Entry 5JTR (solution NMR); this record covers chains C and D of the 8 polymer chains in the assembly.

# Chain C (and D)
Protein: Protein-export protein SecB
From: Escherichia coli O157:H7
Notes: chain D of this document is another copy of the same molecule, construct and numbering; everything in this record applies to it too
UniProtKB: P0AG88 (SECB_ECO57); numbering as in UniProt (aligned over 1-155)
Chain sequence (155 residues; numbered 1 to 155; the number before each row is that of its first residue):
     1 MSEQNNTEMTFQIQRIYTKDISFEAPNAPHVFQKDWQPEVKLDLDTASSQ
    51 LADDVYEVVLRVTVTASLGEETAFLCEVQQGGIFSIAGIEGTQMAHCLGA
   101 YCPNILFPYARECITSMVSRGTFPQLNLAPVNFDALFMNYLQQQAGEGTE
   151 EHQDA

# How chain C and chain D interact
Contacting residue pairs - 58 pairs, chain C then chain D:
  R15(C) - A28(D)
  R15(C) - F32(D)
  R15(C) - G121(D)
  R15(C) - T122(D)
  R15(C) - F123(D)
  I16(C) - T122(D)
  Y17(C) - A28(D)
  Y17(C) - P29(D)
  Y17(C) - R120(D)
  Y17(C) - G121(D)
  Y17(C) - T122(D)
  T18(C) - F23(D)
  T18(C) - M117(D)
  T18(C) - R120(D)
  T18(C) - G121(D)
  K19(C) - F23(D)
  K19(C) - E24(D)
  K19(C) - A25(D)
  K19(C) - A28(D)
  K19(C) - P29(D)
  D20(C) - F23(D)
  D20(C) - E24(D)
  I21(C) - S22(D)
  I21(C) - F23(D)
  I21(C) - M117(D)
  S22(C) - I21(D)
  F23(C) - T18(D)
  F23(C) - K19(D)
  F23(C) - D20(D)
  F23(C) - I21(D)
  E24(C) - K19(D)
  A25(C) - K19(D)
  A28(C) - Y17(D)
  A28(C) - K19(D)
  P29(C) - Y17(D)
  P29(C) - L51(D)
  P29(C) - E57(D)
  V31(C) - R15(D)
  L51(C) - P29(D)
  E57(C) - P29(D)
  I83(C) - P29(D)
  E112(C) - R120(D)
  C113(C) - R120(D)
  S116(C) - R120(D)
  M117(C) - T18(D)
  M117(C) - I21(D)
  M117(C) - M117(D)
  R120(C) - Y17(D)
  R120(C) - T18(D)
  R120(C) - I21(D)
  R120(C) - E112(D)
  R120(C) - C113(D)
  R120(C) - S116(D)
  G121(C) - Y17(D)
  G121(C) - T18(D)
  T122(C) - R15(D)
  T122(C) - I16(D)
  T122(C) - Y17(D)

# Overview
Chain C and chain D each contribute 24 residues to their interface.
Chain C and chain D are both Protein-export protein SecB (Escherichia coli O157:H7); the structure, The
structure of chaperone SecB in complex with unstructured MBP binding site e, was determined by solution NMR,
deposited together with 5JTL, 5JTM, 5JTN, 5JTO, 5JTP and 5JTQ.
